Entry 1L8T (X-ray diffraction, 2.40 A resolution); this record covers chain A.

# Chain A
Protein: Aminoglycoside 3'-Phosphotransferase
Organism: Enterococcus faecalis
Notes: EC 2.7.1.95
Reference sequence: P0A3Y5 (KKA3_ENTFA); numbering as in UniProt (aligned over 2-264)
Amino-acid sequence (263 residues; numbered 2 to 264; the number before each row is that of its first residue):
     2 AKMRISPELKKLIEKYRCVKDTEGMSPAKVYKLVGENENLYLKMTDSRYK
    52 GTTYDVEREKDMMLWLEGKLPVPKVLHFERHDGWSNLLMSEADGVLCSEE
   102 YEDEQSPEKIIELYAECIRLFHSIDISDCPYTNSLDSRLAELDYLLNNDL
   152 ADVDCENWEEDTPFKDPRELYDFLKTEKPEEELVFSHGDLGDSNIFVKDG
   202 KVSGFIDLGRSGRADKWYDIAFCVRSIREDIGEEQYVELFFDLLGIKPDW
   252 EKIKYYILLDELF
Bound ions: Mg2+ site 1: N195, D208 (together with ADP); Mg2+ site 2: D208 (together with ADP)
Ligand contacts:
  - ADP: D22, E24, G25, M26, S27, V31, Y42, K44, E60, P74, M90, S91, E92, A93, L97, D190, S194, N195, F197, I207, D208
  - kanamycin a (KAN): M26, S27, E157, N158, W159, E160, D190, D208, R226, S227, E230, D261, E262, F264
UniProt features mapped onto this chain:
  - active site: D190 (Proton acceptor)
Reported in the primary citation:
  - conformationally variable residues (loop rearrangement, side-chain flip): K21 to M26, L147 to E170, E230, D231
  - binding site for kanamycin a: E157, N158, E160, D190, E230
  - catalytic residues: D190 (citing earlier work)

# In short
Ligands of chain A: ADP and kanamycin a. N195 and D208 coordinate Mg2+ site 1. From UniProt: active-site
residue D190. From the paper: the catalytic residue D190; a binding site for kanamycin a at E157, N158 and
E160 among others.
Chain A is Aminoglycoside 3'-Phosphotransferase (Enterococcus faecalis); the structure, Crystal Structure Of
3',5"-Aminoglycoside Phosphotransferase Type IIIa ADP Kanamycin A Complex, was determined by X-ray diffraction
(same publication as 2B0Q).
